Entry 7A9W (X-ray diffraction, 2.55 A resolution); this record covers chains A and B.

# Chain A
Molecule: Protein RMD9, mitochondrial
Source organism: Saccharomyces cerevisiae S288C
UniProt: P53140 (RMD9_YEAST); residues 51-646 here = UniProt positions 51-646
Amino-acid sequence (603 residues; each row starts with the number of its first residue):
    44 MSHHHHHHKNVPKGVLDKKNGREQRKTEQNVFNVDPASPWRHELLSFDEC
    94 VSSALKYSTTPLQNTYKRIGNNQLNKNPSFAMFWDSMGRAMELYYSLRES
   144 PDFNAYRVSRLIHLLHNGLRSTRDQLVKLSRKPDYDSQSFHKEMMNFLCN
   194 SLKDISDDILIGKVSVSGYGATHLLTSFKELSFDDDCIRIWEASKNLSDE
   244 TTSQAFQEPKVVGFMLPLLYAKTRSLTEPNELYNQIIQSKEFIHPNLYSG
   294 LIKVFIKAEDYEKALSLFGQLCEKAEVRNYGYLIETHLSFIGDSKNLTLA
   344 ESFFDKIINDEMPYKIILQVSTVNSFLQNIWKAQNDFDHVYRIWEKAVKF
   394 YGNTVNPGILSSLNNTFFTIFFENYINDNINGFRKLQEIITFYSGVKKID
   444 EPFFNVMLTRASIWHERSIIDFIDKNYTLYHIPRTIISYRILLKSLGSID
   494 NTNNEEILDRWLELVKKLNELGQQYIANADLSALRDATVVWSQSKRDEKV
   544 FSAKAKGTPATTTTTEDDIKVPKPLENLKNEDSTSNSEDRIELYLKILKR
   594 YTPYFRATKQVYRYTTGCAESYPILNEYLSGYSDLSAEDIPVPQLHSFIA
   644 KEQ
Not modelled in the structure: 44-79, 105-118, 547-579, 640-646
Differences from the reference sequence: initiating methionine (44); expression tag (45-50)
Modified positions: Cys192 (S-(dimethylarsenic)cysteine; CAS); Cys315 (S-(dimethylarsenic)cysteine; CAS)
Curated features (UniProtKB/Swiss-Prot):
  - mutagenesis: Val363 (V363I: Causes respiratory deficiency in absence of RSM28)
From the paper describing this entry:
  - binding site for the 20-nt RNA strand (chain B): Ser101, His156, Leu169, Leu172, Lys175, Pro176, Asp177, Tyr178, Tyr212, His216, Glu223, Ser404, Asn448, Ile480, Arg483, Ser614

# Chain B
Molecule: 20-nt RNA strand
Sequence (20 nucleotides; numbered 1 to 20; the number before each row is that of its first residue):
     1 AUAAAAUAACAUUCUUAAUU
Not modelled in the structure: 17-20

# Interface between chain A and chain B
Pairs across the interface (91; chain A residue first):
  Ser101(A) - A8(B)  hydrogen bond to the base
  Tyr149(A) - A1(B)  stacking on the base
  Tyr149(A) - A5(B)  base contact
  His156(A) - A6(B)  salt bridge to the phosphate
  Arg163(A) - U7(B)  salt bridge to the phosphate
  Arg163(A) - A8(B)  salt bridge to the phosphate
  Arg166(A) - A8(B)  hydrogen bond to the sugar
  Arg166(A) - A9(B)  salt bridge to the phosphate
  Arg166(A) - C10(B)  base contact
  Leu169(A) - A11(B)  hydrogen bond to the base
  Val170(A) - A9(B)  sugar contact
  Val170(A) - A11(B)  base contact
  Leu172(A) - A11(B)  hydrogen bond to the base
  Ser173(A) - A11(B)  base contact
  Arg174(A) - A11(B)  base contact
  Arg174(A) - U12(B)  base contact
  Lys175(A) - A11(B)  salt bridge to the phosphate
  Lys175(A) - U12(B)  salt bridge to the phosphate
  Lys175(A) - U13(B)  base contact
  Pro176(A) - C14(B)  hydrogen bond to the base
  Asp177(A) - C14(B)  base contact
  Tyr178(A) - C14(B)  stacking on the base
  Ser210(A) - A5(B)  base contact
  Tyr212(A) - A5(B)  stacking on the base
  Tyr212(A) - A6(B)  phosphate contact
  His216(A) - A6(B)  salt bridge to the phosphate
  Glu223(A) - C10(B)  hydrogen bond to the base
  Lys253(A) - A4(B)  salt bridge to the phosphate
  Phe285(A) - A3(B)  stacking on the base
  Phe285(A) - A4(B)  phosphate contact
  His287(A) - A4(B)  salt bridge to the phosphate
  His287(A) - A5(B)  salt bridge to the phosphate
  Glu319(A) - A3(B)  base contact
  Arg321(A) - A4(B)  hydrogen bond to the sugar
  Arg321(A) - A6(B)  base contact
  Asn322(A) - A4(B)  hydrogen bond to the sugar
  Asn322(A) - A5(B)  sugar contact
  Asn322(A) - A6(B)  sugar contact
  Tyr323(A) - A6(B)  base contact
  Gly324(A) - A6(B)  hydrogen bond to the base
  Gly324(A) - U7(B)  sugar contact
  Tyr325(A) - A5(B)  hydrogen bond to the phosphate
  Tyr325(A) - A6(B)  hydrogen bond to the sugar
  Ile327(A) - U7(B)  sugar contact
  Glu328(A) - U7(B)  sugar contact
  Glu328(A) - A8(B)  phosphate contact
  Ile360(A) - A9(B)  base contact
  Leu361(A) - A9(B)  base contact
  Gln362(A) - A8(B)  sugar contact
  Gln362(A) - A9(B)  sugar contact
  Val363(A) - A9(B)  hydrogen bond to the base
  Ser364(A) - A9(B)  sugar contact
  Ser364(A) - C10(B)  phosphate contact
  Tyr394(A) - A9(B)  base contact
  Gly401(A) - A11(B)  sugar contact
  Ile402(A) - A9(B)  base contact
  Ser404(A) - A11(B)  hydrogen bond to the base
  Ser404(A) - U12(B)  sugar contact
  Ser405(A) - C10(B)  hydrogen bond to the phosphate
  Ser405(A) - A11(B)  sugar contact
  Asn408(A) - A11(B)  sugar contact
  Asn408(A) - U12(B)  sugar contact
  Pro445(A) - U12(B)  base contact
  Asn448(A) - U12(B)  hydrogen bond to the base
  Val449(A) - U12(B)  hydrogen bond to the sugar
  Thr452(A) - U12(B)  hydrogen bond to the sugar
  Thr452(A) - U13(B)  phosphate contact
  Arg453(A) - U13(B)  salt bridge to the phosphate
  Ile480(A) - U12(B)  base contact
  Ile480(A) - U13(B)  base contact
  Arg483(A) - U13(B)  hydrogen bond to the base
  Ile484(A) - U12(B)  sugar contact
  Ile484(A) - U13(B)  sugar contact
  Lys487(A) - U13(B)  phosphate contact
  Lys487(A) - C14(B)  salt bridge to the phosphate
  Ala522(A) - U13(B)  base contact
  Ala522(A) - C14(B)  sugar contact
  Ser525(A) - C14(B)  sugar contact
  Ser525(A) - U15(B)  hydrogen bond to the phosphate
  Arg528(A) - U15(B)  salt bridge to the phosphate
  Arg528(A) - U16(B)  hydrogen bond to the base
  Asp529(A) - C14(B)  phosphate contact
  Arg606(A) - C14(B)  phosphate contact
  Arg606(A) - U15(B)  salt bridge to the phosphate
  Arg606(A) - U16(B)  salt bridge to the phosphate
  Tyr607(A) - U16(B)  base contact
  Gly610(A) - U16(B)  base contact
  Cys611(A) - U15(B)  base contact
  Cys611(A) - U16(B)  base contact
  Ser614(A) - U15(B)  hydrogen bond to the base
  Tyr615(A) - U15(B)  base contact
Other interface residues (no listed pair), chain A (63 interface residues in all): Asn160, Ser164, Asp179, Val398

# Summary
The interface between chain A and chain B involves 63 residues on one side and 15 on the other, with 21
hydrogen bonds, 15 salt bridges and 4 aromatic stacking contacts. Polar contacts include Ser101(A)-A8(B),
Leu169(A)-A11(B) and Leu172(A)-A11(B). From the paper: a binding site for the 20-nt RNA strand (chain B) at
Ser101(A), His156(A) and Leu169(A) among others.
Chain A is Protein RMD9, mitochondrial (Saccharomyces cerevisiae S288C) and chain B is a 20-nt RNA strand; the
structure, Structure of yeast Rmd9p in complex with 20nt target RNA, was determined by X-ray diffraction
together with 7A9X from the same study.
